Entry 1E85 (X-ray diffraction, 1.35 A resolution); this record covers chain A.

# Chain A
Molecule: Cytochrome C'
Source organism: Achromobacter xylosoxidans
Reference sequence: P00138 (CYCP_ALCXX); residue numbers follow UniProt; this construct covers 2-127
Sequence (127 residues; each row starts with the number of its first residue):
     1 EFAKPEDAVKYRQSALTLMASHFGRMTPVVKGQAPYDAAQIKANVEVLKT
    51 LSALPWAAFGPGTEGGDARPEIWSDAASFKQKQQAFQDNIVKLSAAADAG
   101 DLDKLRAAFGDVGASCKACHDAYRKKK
Unresolved in the structure: 126-127
Glycans and other covalent adducts: heme c (HEC) linked to Cys116, Cys119
Modified residues: Glu1 (pyroglutamic acid; PCA)
Small-molecule neighbours: heme c (HEC): Val9, Lys10, Arg12, Gln13, Leu16, Thr17, Met19, Ala20, Phe23, Trp56, Phe59, Gly65, Gly66, Asp67, Ala68, Ile72, Phe79, Lys82, Gln83, Phe86, Val112, Ser115, Tyr123, Arg124
Swiss-Prot annotation at these positions:
  - binding site (heme c): Arg12, Gln13, Asp67, Cys116, Cys119, His120
Reported in the primary citation:
  - conformationally variable residues (side-chain flip): His120, Arg124
  - binding site for nitric oxide: Arg124

# Summary
Covalently linked heme c: at Cys116. Curated annotation (UniProt) lists 6 heme c-binding residues. From the
paper: a binding site for nitric oxide at Arg124; conformational variability at His120 and Arg124.
Chain A is Cytochrome C' (Achromobacter xylosoxidans); the structure, Cytochrome c' from Alcaligenes
xylosoxidans - reduced structure with NO bound to proximal side of heme, was determined by X-ray diffraction
together with 1E83, 1E84 and 1E86 from the same study.
